PDB entry 6LHN | X-ray diffraction, 2.50 A resolution | chain A

Chain A:
Molecule: E3 ubiquitin-protein ligase PRT6
Source organism: Arabidopsis thaliana
Notes: EC 2.3.2.27; fragment: UBR box
Reference sequence: F4KCC2 (PRT6_ARATH); residue numbers follow UniProt; this construct covers 119-189
Sequence (77 residues; each row starts with the number of its first residue):
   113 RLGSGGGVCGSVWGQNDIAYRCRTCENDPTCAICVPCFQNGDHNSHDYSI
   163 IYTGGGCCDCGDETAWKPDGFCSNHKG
Unresolved in the structure: 189
Differences from the reference sequence: expression tag (113-118)
Bound ions: Zn2+ site 1: Cys121, Cys146, Cys149, Cys170; Zn2+ site 2: Cys134, Cys137, His155, His158; Zn2+ site 3: Cys149, Cys172, Cys184, His187
Curated features (UniProtKB/Swiss-Prot):
  - zinc finger: Gly119 to Gly189 (UBR-type)

In short:
Cys121, Cys146, Cys149 and Cys170 coordinate Zn2+ site 1. Cys134, Cys137, His155 and His158 form the Zn2+ site
2.
Chain A is E3 ubiquitin-protein ligase PRT6 (Arabidopsis thaliana); the structure, RLGSGG-AtPRT6 UBR box, was
determined by X-ray diffraction (same publication as 6KGI and 6KGJ).
